Entry 2E74 (X-ray diffraction, 3.00 A resolution); this record covers chains F and G of the 8 polymer chains in the assembly.

# Chain F
Name: Cytochrome b6-f complex subunit 7
From: Mastigocladus laminosus
UniProtKB: P83796 (PETM_MASLA); numbering as in UniProt (aligned over 1-35)
Sequence (35 residues; numbered 1 to 35; the number before each row is that of its first residue):
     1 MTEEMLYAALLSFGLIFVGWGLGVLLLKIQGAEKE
Disordered / not traced: 33-35
Residues lining bound ligands:
  - beta-carotene (BCR): Ile16, Phe17, Trp20
  - dioleoyl-phosphatidylcholine (OPC; (7R,17E)-4-hydroxy-N,N,N,7-tetramethyl-7-[(8E)-octadec-8-enoyloxy]-10-oxo-3,5,9-trioxa-4-phosphaheptacos-17-en-1-aminium 4-oxide): Glu3, Glu4, Tyr7, Ala8, Leu11, Ser12, Gly14, Val18

# Chain G
Name: Cytochrome b6-f complex subunit 5
From: Mastigocladus laminosus
UniProtKB: P83797 (PETG_MASLA); residue numbers follow UniProt; this construct covers 1-37
Sequence (37 residues; numbered 1 to 37; the number before each row is that of its first residue):
     1 MVEPLLDGLVLGLVFATLGGLFYAAYQQYKRPNELGG
Residues lining bound ligands:
  - beta-carotene (BCR): Leu13, Ala16, Thr17, Gly19, Gly20, Tyr23
  - dioleoyl-phosphatidylcholine (OPC; (7R,17E)-4-hydroxy-N,N,N,7-tetramethyl-7-[(8E)-octadec-8-enoyloxy]-10-oxo-3,5,9-trioxa-4-phosphaheptacos-17-en-1-aminium 4-oxide): Leu5, Leu9, Leu13

# Chain F / chain G interface
Pairs across the interface (16):
  Met1(F) - Pro4(G)
  Glu4(F) - Pro4(G)
  Glu4(F) - Leu5(G)
  Met5(F) - Pro4(G)
  Met5(F) - Gly8(G)
  Met5(F) - Leu11(G)  hydrophobic
  Ala8(F) - Leu5(G)  hydrophobic
  Ala9(F) - Gly8(G)
  Ala9(F) - Gly12(G)
  Ser12(F) - Leu9(G)
  Ser12(F) - Gly12(G)
  Phe13(F) - Gly12(G)
  Phe13(F) - Ala16(G)  hydrophobic
  Ile16(F) - Leu13(G)  hydrophobic
  Ile16(F) - Ala16(G)  hydrophobic
  Trp20(F) - Tyr23(G)  hydrophobic
Also at the interface, not in a pair above, chain G (11 interface residues in all): Asp7, Phe15

# In short
Chain F and chain G form an interface of 9 and 11 residues respectively. Beta-carotene and
dioleoyl-phosphatidylcholine are bound between chain F and chain G.
Chain F is Cytochrome b6-f complex subunit 7 and chain G is Cytochrome b6-f complex subunit 5, both from
Mastigocladus laminosus; the structure, Crystal Structure of the Cytochrome b6f Complex from M.laminosus, was
determined by X-ray diffraction together with 2E75 and 2E76 from the same study.
